5NZQ - chains B and A; structure by X-ray diffraction, 1.50 A resolution.

[Chain B (and A)]
Molecule: D-3-phosphoglycerate dehydrogenase
Organism: Homo sapiens
Notes: EC 1.1.1.95, 1.1.1.399, 1.1.1.37; chain A of this document is another copy of the same molecule, construct and numbering; everything in this record applies to it too
UniProtKB: O43175 (SERA_HUMAN); numbering as in UniProt (aligned over 94-315)
Chain sequence (223 residues; row label = number of the first residue in the row):
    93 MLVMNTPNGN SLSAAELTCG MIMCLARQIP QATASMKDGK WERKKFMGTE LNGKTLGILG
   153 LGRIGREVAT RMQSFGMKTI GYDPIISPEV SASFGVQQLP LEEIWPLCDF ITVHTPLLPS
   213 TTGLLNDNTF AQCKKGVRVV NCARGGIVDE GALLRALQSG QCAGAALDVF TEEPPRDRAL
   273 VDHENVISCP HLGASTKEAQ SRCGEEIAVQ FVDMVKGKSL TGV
Disordered / not traced: 93-99, 295-315
Differences from the reference sequence: initiating methionine (93)
Ligand contacts: 3-(1,3-oxazol-5-yl)aniline (5AO): Leu-151, Gly-152, Tyr-174, Asp-175, Pro-176, Leu-193, Thr-207, Pro-208, Leu-210, Ser-212, Thr-213, Leu-216
Swiss-Prot annotation at these positions:
  - active site: Arg-236, Glu-265, His-283 (Proton donor)
  - binding site (NAD(+)): Arg-155, Ile-156, Asp-175, Thr-207, Cys-234 to Arg-236, Asp-260, His-283 to Ala-286
  - natural variant: Arg-135 (R135W: In PHGDHD), Gly-140 (G140R: In NLS1), Arg-163 (R163Q: In NLS1), Val-261 (V261M: In PHGDHD)

[How chain B and chain A interact]
Contacting residue pairs - 122 pairs, chain B then chain A:
  Leu-104(B) / Glu-142(A)
  Leu-104(B) / Asn-144(A)
  Ser-105(B) / Arg-119(A)  hydrogen bond (backbone-side chain)
  Ser-105(B) / Glu-142(A)  hydrogen bond
  Glu-108(B) / Met-115(A)
  Glu-108(B) / Glu-142(A)
  Glu-108(B) / Leu-143(A)  hydrogen bond (side chain-backbone)
  Glu-108(B) / Asn-144(A)  hydrogen bond (side chain-backbone)
  Leu-109(B) / Arg-119(A)
  Leu-109(B) / Ile-121(A)  hydrophobic
  Cys-111(B) / Met-115(A)
  Cys-111(B) / Phe-167(A)  hydrophobic
  Gly-112(B) / Met-115(A)  hydrogen bond (backbone-side chain)
  Met-115(B) / Glu-108(A)
  Met-115(B) / Cys-111(A)
  Met-115(B) / Gly-112(A)  hydrogen bond (side chain-backbone)
  Met-115(B) / Met-115(A)  hydrophobic
  Met-115(B) / Phe-167(A)  hydrophobic
  Cys-116(B) / Cys-116(A)  hydrogen bond
  Cys-116(B) / Ile-121(A)  hydrophobic
  Arg-119(B) / Ser-105(A)  hydrogen bond (side chain-backbone)
  Arg-119(B) / Leu-109(A)
  Arg-119(B) / Leu-284(A)  hydrogen bond (side chain-backbone)
  Arg-119(B) / Gly-285(A)  hydrogen bond (side chain-backbone)
  Arg-119(B) / Thr-288(A)
  Ile-121(B) / Leu-109(A)  hydrophobic
  Ile-121(B) / Gly-112(A)
  Ile-121(B) / Met-113(A)  hydrophobic
  Ile-121(B) / Cys-116(A)  hydrophobic
  Pro-122(B) / Pro-122(A)  hydrophobic
  Ala-124(B) / Ser-280(A)
  Ala-124(B) / Cys-281(A)  hydrophobic
  Thr-125(B) / Pro-122(A)
  Thr-125(B) / Ile-279(A)
  Thr-125(B) / Ser-280(A)  hydrogen bond (side chain-backbone)
  Met-128(B) / Phe-262(A)  hydrophobic
  Met-128(B) / Arg-270(A)  hydrogen bond (backbone-side chain)
  Met-128(B) / Val-273(A)
  Met-128(B) / Ser-280(A)
  Met-128(B) / Cys-281(A)
  Met-128(B) / Pro-282(A)
  Lys-129(B) / Val-273(A)  hydrogen bond (side chain-backbone)
  Lys-129(B) / Asp-274(A)
  Lys-129(B) / His-275(A)  hydrogen bond (side chain-backbone)
  Lys-129(B) / Val-278(A)  hydrogen bond (side chain-backbone)
  Gly-131(B) / Arg-270(A)
  Trp-133(B) / Glu-265(A)
  Trp-133(B) / Pro-266(A)  hydrophobic
  Trp-133(B) / Pro-267(A)
  Trp-133(B) / Pro-282(A)  hydrophobic
  Trp-133(B) / His-283(A)
  Glu-134(B) / Pro-282(A)
  Arg-135(B) / Pro-282(A)  hydrogen bond (side chain-backbone)
  Arg-135(B) / His-283(A)  hydrogen bond (side chain-backbone)
  Arg-135(B) / Leu-284(A)
  Arg-135(B) / Ser-287(A)
  Phe-138(B) / Leu-284(A)  hydrophobic
  Met-139(B) / Ser-287(A)
  Met-139(B) / Thr-288(A)
  Met-139(B) / Gln-292(A)
  Gly-140(B) / Ser-287(A)  hydrogen bond (backbone-backbone)
  Gly-140(B) / Thr-288(A)
  Gly-140(B) / Lys-289(A)  hydrogen bond (backbone-backbone)
  Thr-141(B) / Thr-288(A)
  Thr-141(B) / Lys-289(A)
  Thr-141(B) / Glu-290(A)
  Glu-142(B) / Leu-104(A)
  Glu-142(B) / Ser-105(A)  hydrogen bond
  Glu-142(B) / Glu-108(A)
  Glu-142(B) / Thr-288(A)
  Glu-142(B) / Glu-290(A)  hydrogen bond (backbone-side chain)
  Leu-143(B) / Glu-108(A)  hydrogen bond (backbone-side chain)
  Asn-144(B) / Leu-104(A)
  Asn-144(B) / Glu-108(A)  hydrogen bond (backbone-side chain)
  Lys-146(B) / Glu-290(A)  salt bridge
  Arg-163(B) / Ser-166(A)
  Arg-163(B) / Phe-167(A)
  Ser-166(B) / Arg-163(A)
  Ser-166(B) / Ser-166(A)  hydrogen bond
  Phe-167(B) / Cys-111(A)  hydrophobic
  Phe-167(B) / Met-115(A)  hydrophobic
  Phe-167(B) / Arg-163(A)
  Phe-167(B) / Phe-167(A)  hydrophobic
  Phe-262(B) / Met-128(A)  hydrophobic
  Glu-265(B) / Trp-133(A)
  Pro-266(B) / Trp-133(A)  hydrophobic
  Pro-267(B) / Trp-133(A)
  Arg-270(B) / Met-128(A)  hydrogen bond (side chain-backbone)
  Arg-270(B) / Gly-131(A)
  Val-273(B) / Met-128(A)
  Val-273(B) / Lys-129(A)  hydrogen bond (backbone-side chain)
  Asp-274(B) / Lys-129(A)
  His-275(B) / Lys-129(A)  hydrogen bond (backbone-side chain)
  Val-278(B) / Lys-129(A)
  Ile-279(B) / Thr-125(A)
  Ser-280(B) / Ala-124(A)
  Ser-280(B) / Thr-125(A)  hydrogen bond (backbone-side chain)
  Ser-280(B) / Met-128(A)
  Cys-281(B) / Ala-124(A)  hydrophobic
  Cys-281(B) / Met-128(A)
  Pro-282(B) / Met-128(A)
  Pro-282(B) / Trp-133(A)  hydrophobic
  Pro-282(B) / Glu-134(A)
  Pro-282(B) / Arg-135(A)  hydrogen bond (backbone-side chain)
  His-283(B) / Arg-135(A)  hydrogen bond (backbone-side chain)
  Leu-284(B) / Arg-119(A)  hydrogen bond (backbone-side chain)
  Leu-284(B) / Arg-135(A)
  Leu-284(B) / Phe-138(A)  hydrophobic
  Gly-285(B) / Arg-119(A)  hydrogen bond (backbone-side chain)
  Ser-287(B) / Met-139(A)
  Ser-287(B) / Gly-140(A)  hydrogen bond (backbone-backbone)
  Thr-288(B) / Arg-119(A)
  Thr-288(B) / Met-139(A)
  Thr-288(B) / Gly-140(A)
  Thr-288(B) / Thr-141(A)
  Thr-288(B) / Glu-142(A)
  Lys-289(B) / Gly-140(A)  hydrogen bond (backbone-backbone)
  Lys-289(B) / Thr-141(A)
  Glu-290(B) / Thr-141(A)
  Glu-290(B) / Glu-142(A)  hydrogen bond (side chain-backbone)
  Glu-290(B) / Lys-146(A)  salt bridge
  Gln-292(B) / Met-139(A)
Other interface residues (no listed pair), chain B (56 interface residues in all): Gly-101, Met-113, Lys-132, Thr-162, Ala-286
Other interface residues (no listed pair), chain A (58 interface residues in all): Gly-101, Lys-132, Thr-162, Glu-276, Ala-286, Ala-291

[Summary]
The interface between chain B and chain A involves 56 residues on one side and 58 on the other; the contacts
include 35 hydrogen bonds and 2 salt bridges. Among the polar pairs are Lys-146(B)/Glu-290(A),
Ser-105(B)/Arg-119(A) and Ser-105(B)/Glu-142(A). Bound to chain B: 3-(1,3-oxazol-5-yl)aniline.
Chain B and chain A are both D-3-phosphoglycerate dehydrogenase (Homo sapiens); the structure, Crystal
structure of human 3-phosphoglycerate dehydrogenase in complex with 3-(1,3-oxazol-5-yl)aniline, was determined
by X-ray diffraction together with 5OFV, 5OFW, 5NZO, 5NZP and 5N53 from the same study.
